5YZ3 - chains C and E of the 6 polymer chains in the assembly; structure by X-ray diffraction, 2.54 A resolution.

Chain C:
Name: Tubulin alpha-1B chain
From: Bos taurus
Reference sequence: P81947 (TBA1B_BOVIN); residues 1-450 here = UniProt positions 1-450
Sequence (450 residues; each row starts with the number of its first residue):
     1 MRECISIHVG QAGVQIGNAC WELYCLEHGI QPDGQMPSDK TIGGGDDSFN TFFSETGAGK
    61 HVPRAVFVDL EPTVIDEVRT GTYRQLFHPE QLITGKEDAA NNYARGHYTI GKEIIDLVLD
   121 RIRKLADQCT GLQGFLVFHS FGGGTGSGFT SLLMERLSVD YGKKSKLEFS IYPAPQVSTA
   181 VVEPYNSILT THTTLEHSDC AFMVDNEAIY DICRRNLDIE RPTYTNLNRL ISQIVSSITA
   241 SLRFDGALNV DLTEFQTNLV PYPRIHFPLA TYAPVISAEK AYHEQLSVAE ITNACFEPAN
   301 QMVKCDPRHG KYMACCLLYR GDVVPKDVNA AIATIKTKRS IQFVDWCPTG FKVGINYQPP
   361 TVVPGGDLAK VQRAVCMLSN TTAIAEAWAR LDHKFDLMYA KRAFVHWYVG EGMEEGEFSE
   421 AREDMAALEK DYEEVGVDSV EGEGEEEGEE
Not modelled in the structure: 441-450
Bound ions: Ca2+: Asp39, Thr41, Gly44, Glu55
Small-molecule neighbours: GTP (guanosine-5'-triphosphate): Gly10, Gln11, Ala12, Gln15, Ile16, Asp69, Asp98, Ala99, Ala100, Asn101, Ser140, Gly142, Gly143, Gly144, Thr145, Gly146, Ile171, Pro173, Val177, Ser178, Glu183, Asn206, Tyr224, Leu227, Asn228, Ile231

Chain E:
Name: Stathmin-4
From: Rattus norvegicus
Notes: fragment: sld
Reference sequence: P63043 (STMN4_RAT); residues 5-145 here correspond to UniProt positions 49-189 (UniProt number = residue number + 44)
Sequence (143 residues; each row starts with the number of its first residue):
     3 MADMEVIELN KCTSGQSFEV ILKPPSFDGV PEFNASLPRR RDPSLEEIQK KLEAAEERRK
    63 YQEAELLKHL AEKREHEREV IQKAIEENNN FIKMAKEKLA QKMESNKENR EAHLAAMLER
   123 LQEKDKHAEE VRKNKELKEE ASR
Not modelled in the structure: 3-5, 29-43, 142-145
Differences from the reference sequence: expression tag (3-4)
Curated features (UniProtKB/Swiss-Prot):
  - modified residue: Ser46 (Phosphoserine)

How chain C and chain E interact:
Pairs across the interface (33):
  His107(C) with Leu101(E); Lys104(E); Met105(E)
  Tyr108(C) with Lys104(E); Met105(E), hydrophobic; Asn108(E)
  Thr109(C) with Arg112(E)
  Lys112(C) with Met105(E)
  Leu152(C) with Leu101(E), hydrophobic
  Glu155(C) with Leu101(E); Lys104(E), salt bridge
  Arg156(C) with Leu101(E)
  Ser158(C) with Phe93(E); Ile94(E)
  Val159(C) with Ile94(E); Lys98(E)
  Gly162(C) with Ile94(E)
  Lys163(C) with Asn90(E); Phe93(E)
  Thr193(C) with Lys104(E)
  Glu196(C) with Phe93(E); Lys100(E), salt bridge
  His197(C) with Phe93(E)
  Gly410(C) with Arg112(E); His115(E)
  Glu411(C) with Asn108(E), hydrogen bond (backbone-side chain); Arg112(E), salt bridge
  Gly412(C) with Asn108(E), hydrogen bond (backbone-side chain); Asn111(E), hydrogen bond (backbone-side chain); Arg112(E)
  Met413(C) with Asn108(E)
  Glu414(C) with Ser107(E); Asn111(E), hydrogen bond
Interface residues without a listed pair, chain E (14 interface residues in all): Ala97

Overview:
The interface between chain C and chain E involves 19 residues on one side and 14 on the other, with 4
hydrogen bonds and 3 salt bridges. Among the polar pairs are Glu155(C)-Lys104(E), Glu196(C)-Lys100(E) and
Glu411(C)-Arg112(E). Chain C binds GTP.
Here chain C is Tubulin alpha-1B chain (Bos taurus) and chain E is Stathmin-4 (Rattus norvegicus). Entry 5YZ3
(Crystal structure of T2R-TTL-28 complex) was determined by X-ray diffraction.
